6RPH - chain A; structure by X-ray diffraction, 2.60 A resolution.

# Chain A
Name: Bacteriorhodopsin
Source organism: Halobacterium salinarum (strain ATCC 700922 / JCM 11081 / NRC-1)
UniProt: P02945 (BACR_HALSA); residues -12 to 227 here correspond to UniProt positions 1-240 (UniProt number = residue number + 13)
Amino-acid sequence (240 residues; row label = number of the first residue in the row; numbers below 1 keep their minus sign (Met-12 is residue -12)):
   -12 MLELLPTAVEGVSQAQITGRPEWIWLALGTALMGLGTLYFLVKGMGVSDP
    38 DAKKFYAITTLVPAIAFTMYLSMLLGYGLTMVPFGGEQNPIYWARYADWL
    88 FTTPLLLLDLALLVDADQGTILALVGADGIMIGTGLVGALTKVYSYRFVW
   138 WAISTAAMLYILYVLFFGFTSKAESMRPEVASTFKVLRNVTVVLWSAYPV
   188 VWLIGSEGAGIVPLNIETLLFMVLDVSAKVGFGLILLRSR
Disordered / not traced: -12 to 4
Covalent attachments: retinal (RET) linked to Lys216
UniProt features mapped onto this chain:
  - site: Asp85 (Primary proton acceptor)
  - modified residue: Gln1 (Pyrrolidone carboxylic acid), Lys216 (N6-(retinylidene)lysine)
From the paper describing this entry:
  - conformationally variable residues (helix shift, order/disorder transition, side-chain flip): Leu93, Phe156, Glu166, Phe219, Arg227
  - catalytic residues: Asp96
  - contacts within the chain: Phe42-Asp96 (hydrophobic contact)

# Overview
The paper reports the catalytic residue Asp96; conformational variability at Leu93, Phe156 and Glu166 among
others.
Chain A is Bacteriorhodopsin (Halobacterium salinarum (strain ATCC 700922 / JCM 11081 / NRC-1)); the
structure, TR-SMX open state structure (10-15ms) of bacteriorhodopsin, was determined by X-ray diffraction,
deposited together with 6RNJ, 6RQO and 6RQP.
